1NXW - chain A; structure by X-ray diffraction, 1.92 A resolution.

Chain A:
Name: DNA-binding response regulator
Organism: Streptococcus pneumoniae
Notes: fragment: MicA Receiver Domain
Reference sequence: Q9S1K0 (Q9S1K0_STRPN); residue numbers follow UniProt; this construct covers 1-120
Amino-acid sequence (120 residues; row label = number of the first residue in the row):
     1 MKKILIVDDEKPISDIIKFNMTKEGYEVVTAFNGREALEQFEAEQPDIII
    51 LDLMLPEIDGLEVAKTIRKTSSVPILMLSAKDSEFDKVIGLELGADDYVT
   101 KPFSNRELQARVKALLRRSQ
Unresolved in the structure: 1, 120
What the authors report for this chain:
  - binding site for acetic acid: Leu-53, Met-54, Ser-79, Lys-101
  - contacts within the chain: Asp-8/Lys-101, Glu-10/Lys-101, Leu-53/Gly-60 (backbone contact), Asp-9/Met-54, Pro-56/Ile-58 (backbone contact), Lys-23/Glu-57
  - conformationally variable residues (loop rearrangement): Leu-53 to Asp-59
  - post-translational modification sites: Asp-52 (by similarity / conservation)

Overview:
The paper reports a binding site for acetic acid at Leu-53, Met-54 and Ser-79 among others; a modification
site at Asp-52.
Chain A is DNA-binding response regulator (Streptococcus pneumoniae); the structure, MicArec pH 5.1, was
determined by X-ray diffraction together with 1NXO, 1NXP and 1NXT from the same study.
